PDB entry 6O16 | X-ray diffraction, 2.88 A resolution | chains A and C

Chain A:
Protein: DEAH (Asp-Glu-Ala-His) box polypeptide 37
Organism: Mus musculus
UniProt: Q6NZL1 (Q6NZL1_MOUSE); residue numbers follow UniProt; this construct covers 179-1150
Amino-acid sequence (975 residues; each row starts with the number of its first residue):
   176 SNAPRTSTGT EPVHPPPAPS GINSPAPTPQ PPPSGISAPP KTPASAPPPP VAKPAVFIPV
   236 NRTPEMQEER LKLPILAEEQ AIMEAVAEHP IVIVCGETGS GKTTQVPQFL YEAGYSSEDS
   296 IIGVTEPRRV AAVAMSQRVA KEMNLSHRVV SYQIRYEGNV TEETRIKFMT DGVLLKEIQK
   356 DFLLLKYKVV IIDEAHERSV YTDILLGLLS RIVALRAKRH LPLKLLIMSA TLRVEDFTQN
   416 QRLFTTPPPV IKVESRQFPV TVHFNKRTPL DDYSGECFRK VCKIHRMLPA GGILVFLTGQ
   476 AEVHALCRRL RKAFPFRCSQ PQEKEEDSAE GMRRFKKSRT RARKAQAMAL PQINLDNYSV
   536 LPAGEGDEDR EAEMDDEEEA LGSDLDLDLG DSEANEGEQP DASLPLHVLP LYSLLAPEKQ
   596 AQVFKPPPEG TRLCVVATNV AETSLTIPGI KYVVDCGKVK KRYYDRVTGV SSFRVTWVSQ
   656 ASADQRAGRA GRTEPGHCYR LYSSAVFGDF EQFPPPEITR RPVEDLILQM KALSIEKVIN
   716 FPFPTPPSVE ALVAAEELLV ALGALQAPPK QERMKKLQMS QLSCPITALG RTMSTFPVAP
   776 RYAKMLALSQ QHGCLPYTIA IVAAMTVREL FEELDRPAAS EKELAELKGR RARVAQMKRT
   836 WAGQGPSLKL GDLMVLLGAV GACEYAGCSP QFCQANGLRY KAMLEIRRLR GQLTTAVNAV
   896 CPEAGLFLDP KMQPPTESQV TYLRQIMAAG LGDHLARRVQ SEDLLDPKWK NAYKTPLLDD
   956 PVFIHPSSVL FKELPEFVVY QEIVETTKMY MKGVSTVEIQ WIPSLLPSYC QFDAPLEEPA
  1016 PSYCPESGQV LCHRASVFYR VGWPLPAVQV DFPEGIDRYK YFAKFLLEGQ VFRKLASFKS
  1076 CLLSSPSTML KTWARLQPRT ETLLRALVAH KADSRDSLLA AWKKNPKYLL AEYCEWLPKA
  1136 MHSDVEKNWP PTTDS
Disordered / not traced: 176-230, 432, 441-445, 490-578, 604, 743-755, 812-815, 899-903, 937-939, 1150
Sequence notes: expression tag (176-178)
What the authors report for this chain:
  - binding site for the 10-nt RNA strand (chain C): Arg-303, Arg-304, Arg-330, Thr-345, Asp-346, Gln-475, Ser-588, Thr-613, Lys-635, Pro-772, Arg-803, His-960
  - mutagenesis - E369Q: decreased growth

Chain C:
Molecule: 10-nt RNA strand
Sequence (10 nucleotides; numbered 1 to 10; the number before each row is that of its first residue):
     1 UUUUUUUUUU

Interface between chain A and chain C:
Residue-residue contacts - 62 pairs, chain A then chain C:
  Pro-302(A) / U9(C)  sugar contact
  Arg-303(A) / U8(C)  phosphate contact
  Arg-303(A) / U9(C)  phosphate contact
  Arg-304(A) / U9(C)  salt bridge to the phosphate
  Arg-304(A) / U10(C)  salt bridge to the phosphate
  Ile-329(A) / U10(C)  phosphate contact
  Arg-330(A) / U10(C)  hydrogen bond to the phosphate
  Thr-345(A) / U9(C)  hydrogen bond to the phosphate
  Thr-345(A) / U10(C)  hydrogen bond to the phosphate
  Asp-346(A) / U9(C)  hydrogen bond to the sugar
  Gly-347(A) / U9(C)  hydrogen bond to the sugar
  Gly-347(A) / U10(C)  sugar contact
  Val-348(A) / U10(C)  sugar contact
  Lys-351(A) / U10(C)  phosphate contact
  Ser-374(A) / U9(C)  hydrogen bond to the base
  Tyr-376(A) / U9(C)  base contact
  Tyr-376(A) / U10(C)  hydrogen bond to the base
  Thr-473(A) / U6(C)  sugar contact
  Gly-474(A) / U6(C)  phosphate contact
  Gln-475(A) / U6(C)  hydrogen bond to the phosphate
  Tyr-587(A) / U7(C)  phosphate contact
  Ser-588(A) / U7(C)  hydrogen bond to the phosphate
  Ser-588(A) / U8(C)  hydrogen bond to the phosphate
  Thr-613(A) / U6(C)  hydrogen bond to the phosphate
  Thr-613(A) / U7(C)  hydrogen bond to the phosphate
  Asn-614(A) / U6(C)  hydrogen bond to the sugar
  Val-615(A) / U7(C)  phosphate contact
  Val-615(A) / U8(C)  phosphate contact
  Ser-619(A) / U8(C)  hydrogen bond to the phosphate
  Lys-635(A) / U5(C)  salt bridge to the phosphate
  Lys-635(A) / U6(C)  salt bridge to the phosphate
  Arg-637(A) / U5(C)  base contact
  Arg-637(A) / U6(C)  base contact
  Phe-648(A) / U5(C)  base contact
  Phe-648(A) / U6(C)  base contact
  Glu-692(A) / U9(C)  base contact
  Arg-696(A) / U9(C)  hydrogen bond to the base
  Pro-772(A) / U10(C)  sugar contact
  Arg-803(A) / U5(C)  hydrogen bond to the base
  Arg-803(A) / U7(C)  salt bridge to the phosphate
  Arg-803(A) / U8(C)  base contact
  Glu-804(A) / U5(C)  hydrogen bond to the sugar
  Asp-810(A) / U4(C)  base contact
  Arg-811(A) / U4(C)  hydrogen bond to the base
  Gln-887(A) / U10(C)  hydrogen bond to the sugar
  Asn-946(A) / U1(C)  hydrogen bond to the sugar
  Phe-958(A) / U1(C)  sugar contact
  His-960(A) / U3(C)  sugar contact
  His-960(A) / U4(C)  salt bridge to the phosphate
  Pro-961(A) / U2(C)  sugar contact
  Pro-961(A) / U3(C)  sugar contact
  Ser-962(A) / U3(C)  base contact
  Phe-966(A) / U1(C)  stacking on the base
  Phe-966(A) / U2(C)  base contact
  Lys-967(A) / U1(C)  base contact
  Leu-969(A) / U1(C)  base contact
  Thr-981(A) / U4(C)  hydrogen bond to the phosphate
  Thr-981(A) / U5(C)  phosphate contact
  Thr-982(A) / U3(C)  phosphate contact
  Lys-983(A) / U1(C)  hydrogen bond to the phosphate
  Lys-983(A) / U2(C)  salt bridge to the phosphate
  Tyr-985(A) / U2(C)  sugar contact
Other interface residues (no listed pair), chain A (52 interface residues in all): Glu-301, Val-305, Ala-476, Leu-589, Lys-636, Asp-700, Glu-977, Lys-987

Overview:
Chain A and chain C form an interface of 52 and 10 residues respectively, with 22 hydrogen bonds, 7 salt
bridges and 1 aromatic stacking contact. Polar contacts include Ser-374(A)/U9(C), Tyr-376(A)/U10(C) and
Arg-696(A)/U9(C). From the paper: a binding site for the 10-nt RNA strand (chain C) at Arg-303(A), Arg-304(A)
and Arg-330(A) among others; E369Q of chain A reduces growth.
Chain A is DEAH (Asp-Glu-Ala-His) box polypeptide 37 (Mus musculus) and chain C is a 10-nt RNA strand; the
structure, Crystal structure of murine DHX37 in complex with RNA, was determined by X-ray diffraction.
